PDB entry 8U44 | electron microscopy, 3.41 A resolution | chains V and A of the 12 polymer chains in the assembly

# Chain V
Protein: 05.GC.w2.3C10-H1_SI06 Heavy chain
Source organism: Homo sapiens
Sequence (245 residues; row label = number of the first residue in the row; numbers below 1 keep their minus sign (Met-20 is residue -20)):
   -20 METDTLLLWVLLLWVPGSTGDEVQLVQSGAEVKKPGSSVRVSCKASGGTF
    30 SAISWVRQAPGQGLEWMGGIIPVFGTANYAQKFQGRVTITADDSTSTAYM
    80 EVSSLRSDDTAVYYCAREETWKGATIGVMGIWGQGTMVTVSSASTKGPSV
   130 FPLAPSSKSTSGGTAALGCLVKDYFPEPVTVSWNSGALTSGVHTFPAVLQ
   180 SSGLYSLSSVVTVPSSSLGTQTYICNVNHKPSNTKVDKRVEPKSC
Not modelled in the structure: -20 to 0, 122-224
Cystine bridges: Cys22-Cys94
Small-molecule neighbours: N-acetylglucosamine (NAG; 2-acetamido-2-deoxy-beta-D-glucopyranose): Lys23, Asp71, Thr74, Thr76, Tyr78

# Chain A
Protein: Hemagglutinin HA1 chain
Source organism: Influenza A virus
UniProtKB: A7Y8I1 (A7Y8I1_9INFA); the construct lacks a stretch of the UniProt sequence, so the offset changes along the chain: 11-54 = UniProt 18-61; 55-83 = UniProt 63-91; 84-95 = UniProt 93-104; 96-125 = UniProt 106-135; 2 more segments
Sequence (368 residues; numbered -31 to 329 plus 7 insertion-coded residues; the number before each row is that of its first residue; a row labelled like 125A-125C holds insertion residues (125A, then the next letters in order); numbers below 1 keep their minus sign (Met-31 is residue -31)):
   -31 MVLVNQSHQGFNKEHTSKMVSAIVLYVLLAAAAHSAFAADPGDTICIGYH
    19 ANNSTDTVDTVLEKNVTVTHSVNLLEDSHNGKLCRL
   54A K
    55 GIAPLQLGNCSVAGWILGNPECELLISRE
   83A S
    84 WSYIVEKPNPEN
   95A G
    96 TCYPGHFADYEELREQLSSVSSFERFEIFP
125A-125C KES
   126 SWPNHTTTGVSASCSHNGESSFYKNLLWLTGKNGLYPNLSKSYANNKEKE
   176 VLVLWGVHHPPNIGDQRALYHKENAYVSVVSSHYSRKFTPEIAKRPKVRD
   226 QEGRINYYWTLLEPGDTIIFEANGNLIAPRYAFALSRGF
  264A G
   265 SGIINSNAPMDECDAKCQTPQGAINSSLPFQNVHPVTIGECPKYVRSAKL
   315 RMVTGLRNIPSIQSR
Not modelled in the structure: -31 to 9, 325-329
Construct notes: initiating methionine (-31); expression tag (-30 to 10); conflict Arg53 (Leu60 in A7Y8I1)
Cystine bridges: Cys52-Cys277, Cys64-Cys76, Cys97-Cys139, Cys281-Cys305
Glycans and other covalent adducts: N-acetylglucosamine (NAG) linked to Asn21, Asn129, Asn289

# How chain V and chain A interact
Pairs across the interface (15; chain V residue first):
  Lys23(V) with Asp278(A), salt bridge
  Gly27(V) with Ser291(A)
  Phe29(V) with Val40(A), hydrophobic; Leu292(A), hydrophobic
  Val52(V) with His38(A); Thr318(A)
  Phe53(V) with His38(A), hydrogen bond (backbone-side chain)
  Asp72(V) with Val40(A); Leu292(A)
  Ser73(V) with Glu44(A); Ser290(A); Ser291(A), hydrogen bond (backbone-backbone); Leu292(A)
  Thr74(V) with Asn289(A); Ser291(A)
Also at the interface, not in a pair above, chain V (9 interface residues in all): Ser75
Also at the interface, not in a pair above, chain A (10 interface residues in all): Asn41

# Summary
9 residues of chain V and 10 residues of chain A are in contact, with 2 hydrogen bonds and 1 salt bridge.
Polar contacts include Lys23(V)-Asp278(A), Phe53(V)-His38(A) and Ser73(V)-Ser291(A). Chain V binds
N-acetylglucosamine. Covalently linked N-acetylglucosamine: at Asn21(A), Asn129(A) and Asn289(A).
Here chain V is 05.GC.w2.3C10-H1_SI06 Heavy chain (Homo sapiens) and chain A is Hemagglutinin HA1 chain
(Influenza A virus). Entry 8U44 (CryoEM structure of A/Solomon Islands/3/2006 H1 HA in complex with
05.GC.w2.3C10-H1_SI06) was determined by electron microscopy (same publication as 8TXM, 8TXP, 8TXT and 8TY7).
